6DSX - chains P and A of the 3 polymer chains in the assembly; structure by X-ray diffraction, 1.99 A resolution.

Chain P:
Molecule: 11-nt DNA strand
Sequence (11 nucleotides; numbered 0 to 10; the number before each row is that of its first residue; numbering starts at 0):
     0 GCGATCACGTA

Chain A:
Molecule: DNA polymerase I
Organism: Geobacillus stearothermophilus
Notes: EC 2.7.7.7
UniProt: E1C9K5 (E1C9K5_GEOSE); residues 297-876 here correspond to UniProt positions 1-580 (UniProt number = residue number - 296)
Sequence (580 residues; row label = number of the first residue in the row):
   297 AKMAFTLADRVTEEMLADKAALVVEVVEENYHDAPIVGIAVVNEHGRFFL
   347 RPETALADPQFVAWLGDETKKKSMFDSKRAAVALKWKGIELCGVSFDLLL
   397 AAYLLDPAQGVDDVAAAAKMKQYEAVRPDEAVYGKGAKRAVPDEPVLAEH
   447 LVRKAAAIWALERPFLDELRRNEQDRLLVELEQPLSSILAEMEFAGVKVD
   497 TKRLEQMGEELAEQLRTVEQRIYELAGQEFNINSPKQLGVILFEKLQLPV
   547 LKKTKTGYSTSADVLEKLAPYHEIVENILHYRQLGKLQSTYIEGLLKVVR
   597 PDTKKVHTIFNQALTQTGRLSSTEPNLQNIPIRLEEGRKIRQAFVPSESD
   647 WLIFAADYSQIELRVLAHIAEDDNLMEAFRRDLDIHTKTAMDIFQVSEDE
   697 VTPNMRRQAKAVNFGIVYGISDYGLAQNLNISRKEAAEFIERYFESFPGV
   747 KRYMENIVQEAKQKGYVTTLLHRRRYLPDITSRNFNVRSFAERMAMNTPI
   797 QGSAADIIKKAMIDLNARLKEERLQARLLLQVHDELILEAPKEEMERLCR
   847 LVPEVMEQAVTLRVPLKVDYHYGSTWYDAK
Sequence notes: conflict Thr-550 (Ser254 in E1C9K5)
Bound ions: Mg2+ near Asp-830 (its only coordinating residue here)
Reported in the primary citation:
  - binding site for the 13-nt DNA strand: Tyr-714

Chain P / chain A interface:
Residue-residue contacts (34; chain P residue first):
  DG0(P) / Ala-433(A)  phosphate contact
  DC1(P) / Gly-432(A)  phosphate contact
  DC1(P) / Ala-433(A)  hydrogen bond to the phosphate
  DT4(P) / Thr-552(A)  hydrogen bond to the phosphate
  DC5(P) / Thr-550(A)  hydrogen bond to the phosphate
  DC5(P) / Lys-551(A)  hydrogen bond to the phosphate
  DC5(P) / Thr-552(A)  hydrogen bond to the phosphate
  DA6(P) / Thr-550(A)  phosphate contact
  DA6(P) / Tyr-554(A)  phosphate contact
  DA6(P) / Ser-555(A)  phosphate contact
  DA6(P) / Thr-556(A)  hydrogen bond to the phosphate
  DA6(P) / Ser-557(A)  phosphate contact
  DA6(P) / Arg-578(A)  hydrogen bond to the phosphate
  DA6(P) / Lys-582(A)  base contact
  DC7(P) / Ser-557(A)  phosphate contact
  DC7(P) / Ala-558(A)  hydrogen bond to the phosphate
  DC7(P) / Arg-578(A)  salt bridge to the phosphate
  DC7(P) / Lys-582(A)  hydrogen bond to the base
  DG8(P) / Lys-582(A)  sugar contact
  DG8(P) / Tyr-587(A)  hydrogen bond to the sugar
  DG8(P) / Asn-622(A)  base contact
  DG8(P) / Asn-625(A)  hydrogen bond to the base
  DG8(P) / Pro-627(A)  phosphate contact
  DT9(P) / Gln-624(A)  sugar contact
  DT9(P) / Asn-625(A)  sugar contact
  DT9(P) / Ile-626(A)  sugar contact
  DT9(P) / Pro-627(A)  phosphate contact
  DT9(P) / Ile-628(A)  hydrogen bond to the phosphate
  DT9(P) / Arg-629(A)  hydrogen bond to the phosphate
  DA10(P) / Arg-615(A)  sugar contact
  DA10(P) / Ile-628(A)  phosphate contact
  DA10(P) / Val-828(A)  sugar contact
  DA10(P) / His-829(A)  sugar contact
  DA10(P) / Asp-830(A)  phosphate contact
Other interface residues (no listed pair), chain A (29 interface residues in all): Lys-431, Pro-531, Gln-579, Glu-658, Tyr-714

In short:
9 residues of chain P face 29 of chain A across their interface; the contacts include 13 hydrogen bonds and 1
salt bridge. Polar contacts include DC7(P)/Lys-582(A), DG8(P)/Asn-625(A) and DG8(P)/Tyr-587(A). From the
paper: a binding site for the 13-nt DNA strand at Tyr-714(A).
Here chain P is an 11-nt DNA strand and chain A is DNA polymerase I (Geobacillus stearothermophilus). Entry
6DSX (Bst DNA polymerase I post-chemistry (n+1 with dATP soak) structure) was determined by X-ray diffraction
together with 6DSU, 6DSV, 6DSW and 6DSY from the same study.
